6XNX - chains A and L of the 10 polymer chains in the assembly; structure by electron microscopy, 2.70 A resolution.

[Chain A]
Molecule: V(D)J recombination-activating protein 1
Source organism: Mus musculus
Notes: EC 3.1.-.-, 2.3.2.27
UniProt: P15919 (RAG1_MOUSE); residue numbers follow UniProt; this construct covers 261-1008
Amino-acid sequence (750 residues; each row starts with the number of its first residue):
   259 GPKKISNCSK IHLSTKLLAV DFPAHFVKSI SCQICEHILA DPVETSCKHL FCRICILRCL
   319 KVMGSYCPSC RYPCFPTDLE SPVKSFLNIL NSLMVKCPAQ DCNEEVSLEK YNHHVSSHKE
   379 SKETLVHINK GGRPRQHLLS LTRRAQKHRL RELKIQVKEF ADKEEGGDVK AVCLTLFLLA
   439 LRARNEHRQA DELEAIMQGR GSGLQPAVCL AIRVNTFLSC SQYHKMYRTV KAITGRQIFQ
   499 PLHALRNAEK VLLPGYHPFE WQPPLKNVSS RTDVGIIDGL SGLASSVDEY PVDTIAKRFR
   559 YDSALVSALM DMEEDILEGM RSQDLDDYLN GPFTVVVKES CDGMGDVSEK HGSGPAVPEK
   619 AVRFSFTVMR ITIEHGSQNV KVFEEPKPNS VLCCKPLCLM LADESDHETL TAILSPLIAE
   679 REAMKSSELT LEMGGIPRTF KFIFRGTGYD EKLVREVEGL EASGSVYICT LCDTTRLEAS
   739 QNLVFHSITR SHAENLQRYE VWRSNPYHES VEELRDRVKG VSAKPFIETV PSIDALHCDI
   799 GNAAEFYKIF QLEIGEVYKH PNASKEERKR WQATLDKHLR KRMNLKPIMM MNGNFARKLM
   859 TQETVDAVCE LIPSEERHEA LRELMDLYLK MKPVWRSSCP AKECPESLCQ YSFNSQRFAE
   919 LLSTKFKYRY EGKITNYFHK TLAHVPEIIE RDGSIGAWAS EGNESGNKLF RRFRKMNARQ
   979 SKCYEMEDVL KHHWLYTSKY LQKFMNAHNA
Unresolved in the structure: 259-459
Sequence notes: expression tag (259-260); engineered mutation Val649 (Glu in P15919), Met848 (Arg in P15919)
Metal / ion sites: Mg2+ site 1: Gly601 (shared with 1 residue of chain y); Mg2+ site 2: Glu662, Asp708 (shared with 1 residue of chain I); Zn2+: Cys727, Cys730, His937, His942
From the paper describing this entry:
  - Mg2+ coordination: Asp708
  - binding site for 12RSS integration strand DNA: Met847, Met848
  - conformationally variable residues (side-chain flip): Val649, Met848
  - mutagenesis - E649V/R848M: increased catalytic activity on disintegration

[Chain L]
Molecule: 23RSS signal top strand DNA
Sequence (45 nucleotides; each row starts with the number of its first residue):
    17 CACAGTGGTA GTAGGCTGTT GTCTGGCTGT ACAAAAACCT CGACC
Unresolved in the structure: 29-61

[How chain A and chain L interact]
Residue-residue contacts (23; chain A residue first):
  Asn473(A) - DG21(L)  phosphate contact
  Phe475(A) - DG21(L)  phosphate contact
  Pro644(A) - DC19(L)  phosphate contact
  Lys645(A) - DC19(L)  phosphate contact
  Lys645(A) - DA20(L)  salt bridge to the phosphate
  Asn647(A) - DA18(L)  sugar contact
  Asn647(A) - DC19(L)  sugar contact
  Ser648(A) - DC19(L)  hydrogen bond to the phosphate
  Ser648(A) - DA20(L)  hydrogen bond to the phosphate
  Leu650(A) - DA20(L)  sugar contact
  Asn852(A) - DA18(L)  hydrogen bond to the base
  Asn852(A) - DC19(L)  base contact
  Arg855(A) - DA18(L)  salt bridge to the phosphate
  Pro891(A) - DC17(L)  base contact
  Arg894(A) - DC17(L)  sugar contact
  Arg894(A) - DA18(L)  salt bridge to the phosphate
  Ser895(A) - DC17(L)  base contact
  Ser896(A) - DC17(L)  phosphate contact
  Glu901(A) - DC17(L)  phosphate contact
  Glu959(A) - DA18(L)  base contact
  Ser963(A) - DA18(L)  hydrogen bond to the base
  Arg970(A) - DT22(L)  salt bridge to the phosphate
  Tyr994(A) - DA20(L)  phosphate contact
Also at the interface, not in a pair above, chain A (22 interface residues in all): Pro646, Val649, Lys890, Cys902

[Overview]
22 residues of chain A face 6 of chain L across their interface, with 4 hydrogen bonds and 4 salt bridges.
Polar pairs include Asn852(A)-DA18(L), Ser963(A)-DA18(L) and Ser648(A)-DC19(L). The paper reports a binding
site for 12RSS integration strand DNA at Met847(A) and Met848(A); E649V/R848M of chain A increase catalytic
activity on disintegration.
Chain A is V(D)J recombination-activating protein 1 (Mus musculus) and chain L is 23RSS signal top strand DNA;
the structure, Structure of RAG1 (R848M/E649V)-RAG2-DNA Strand Transfer Complex (Dynamic-Form), was determined
by electron microscopy (same publication as 6XNY and 6XNZ).
